Entry 9ES8 (electron microscopy, 2.24 A resolution); this record covers chains C and D of the 18 polymer chains in the assembly.

[Chain C]
Molecule: Cytochrome f
Source organism: Spinacia oleracea
Reference sequence: P16013 (CYF_SPIOL); residues -34 to 285 here correspond to UniProt positions 1-320 (UniProt number = residue number + 35)
Sequence (320 residues; row label = number of the first residue in the row; numbers below 1 keep their minus sign (Met-34 is residue -34)):
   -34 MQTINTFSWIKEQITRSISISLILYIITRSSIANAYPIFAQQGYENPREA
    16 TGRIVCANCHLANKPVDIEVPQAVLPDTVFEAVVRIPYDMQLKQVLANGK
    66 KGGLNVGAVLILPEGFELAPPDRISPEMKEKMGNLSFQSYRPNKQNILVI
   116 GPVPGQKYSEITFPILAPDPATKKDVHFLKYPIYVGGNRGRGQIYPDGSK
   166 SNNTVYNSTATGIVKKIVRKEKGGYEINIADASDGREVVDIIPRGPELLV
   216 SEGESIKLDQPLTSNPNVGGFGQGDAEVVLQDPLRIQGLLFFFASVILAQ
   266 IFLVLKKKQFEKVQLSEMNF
Unresolved in the structure: -34 to 0, 196-201
Covalently attached groups: heme c (HEC) linked to Cys24
Bound ions: heme c Fe: Tyr1, His25
Residues lining bound ligands: heme c (HEC): Tyr1, Pro2, Phe4, Ala5, Tyr9, Val20, Cys21, His25, Gln59, Gly68, Leu69, Asn70, Val71, Gly72, Ala73, Val74, Pro117, Asn153, Gly155, Arg156, Gly157, Ile159, Tyr160, Pro161
UniProt features mapped onto this chain:
  - binding site (heme): Tyr1, Cys21, Cys24, His25

[Chain D]
Molecule: Cytochrome b6-f complex iron-sulfur subunit, chloroplastic
Source organism: Spinacia oleracea
Notes: EC 7.1.1.6
Reference sequence: P08980 (UCRIA_SPIOL); residues -50 to 179 here correspond to UniProt positions 1-230 (UniProt number = residue number + 51)
Sequence (230 residues; row label = number of the first residue in the row; numbers below 1 keep their minus sign (Met-50 is residue -50)):
   -50 MASFTLSSATPSQLCSSKNGMFAPSLALAKAGRVNVLISKERIRGMKLTC
     0 QATSIPADNVPDMQKRETLNLLLLGALSLPTGYMLLPYASFFVPPGGGAG
    50 TGGTIAKDALGNDVIAAEWLKTHAPGDRTLTQGLKGDPTYLVVESDKTLA
   100 TFGINAVCTHLGCVVPFNAAENKFICPCHGSQYNNQGRVVRGPAPLSLAL
   150 AHCDVDDGKVVFVPWTETDFRTGEAPWWSA
Unresolved in the structure: -50 to 7, 46-51
Cystine bridges: Cys112-Cys127
Bound ions: 2Fe-2S cluster Fe: Cys107, His109, Cys125, His128
Residues lining bound ligands: 2Fe-2S cluster (FES): Cys107, His109, Leu110, Gly111, Cys112, Cys125, Cys127, His128, Gly129, Ser130
UniProt features mapped onto this chain:
  - binding site ([2Fe-2S] cluster): Cys107, His109, Cys125, His128

[Chain C / chain D interface]
Contacting residue pairs (13):
  Gly253(C) with Tyr32(D), hydrogen bond (backbone-side chain)
  Phe256(C) with Tyr32(D)
  Phe257(C) with Tyr32(D), hydrophobic
  Phe267(C) with Leu22(D)
  Leu268(C) with Leu22(D), hydrophobic
  Lys271(C) with Arg15(D), hydrogen bond (side chain-backbone); Leu18(D); Asn19(D)
  Gln274(C) with Pro10(D); Lys14(D); Leu18(D)
  Val278(C) with Arg15(D)
  Ser281(C) with Val9(D)
Also at the interface, not in a pair above, chain C (14 interface residues in all): Ser260, Val261, Ala264, Leu270, Phe275
Also at the interface, not in a pair above, chain D (14 interface residues in all): Leu21, Ala25, Leu26, Leu28, Pro29, Met33

[Summary]
The chain C/chain D interface involves 14 residues from each chain; the contacts include 2 hydrogen bonds.
Polar contacts include Gly253(C)-Tyr32(D) and Lys271(C)-Arg15(D). Ligands of chain D: 2Fe-2S cluster. Heme c
is covalently linked to Cys24(C).
Here chain C is Cytochrome f and chain D is Cytochrome b6-f complex iron-sulfur subunit, chloroplastic, both
from Spinacia oleracea. Entry 9ES8 (Cryo-EM structure of Spinacia oleracea cytochrome b6f with
decylplastoquinone bound at plastoquionol reduction site) was determined by electron microscopy (same
publication as 9ES7 and 9ES9).
